PDB entry 4K1H | X-ray diffraction, 1.80 A resolution | chains A and B

[Chain A (and B)]
Molecule: Neuraminidase
From: Influenza A virus
Notes: chain B of this document is another copy of the same molecule, construct and numbering; everything in this record applies to it too
UniProtKB: Q194T1 (Q194T1_9INFA); residue numbers follow UniProt; this construct covers 82-469
Sequence (388 residues; each row starts with the number of its first residue):
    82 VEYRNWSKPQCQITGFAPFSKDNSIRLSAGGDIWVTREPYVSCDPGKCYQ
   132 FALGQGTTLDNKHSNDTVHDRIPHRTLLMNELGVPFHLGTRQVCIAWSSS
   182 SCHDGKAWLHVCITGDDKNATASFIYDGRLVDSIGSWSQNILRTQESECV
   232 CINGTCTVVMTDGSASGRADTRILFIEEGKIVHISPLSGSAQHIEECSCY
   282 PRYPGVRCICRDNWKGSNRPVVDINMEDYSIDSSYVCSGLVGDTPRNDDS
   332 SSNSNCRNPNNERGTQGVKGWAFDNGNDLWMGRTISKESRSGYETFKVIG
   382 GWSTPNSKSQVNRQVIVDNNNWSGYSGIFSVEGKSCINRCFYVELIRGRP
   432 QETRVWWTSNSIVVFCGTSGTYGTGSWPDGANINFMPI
Cystine bridges: C92-C417, C124-C129, C175-C193, C183-C230, C232-C237, C278-C291, C280-C289, C318-C337, C421-C447
Glycans and other covalent adducts: N-acetylglucosamine (NAG) linked to N146; glycan linked to N200
Bound ions: Ca2+: D293, G297, D324, G345, Q347
Reported in the primary citation:
  - contacts within the chain: D147-H150 (salt bridge)
  - contacts within the chain: Q136-H150 (hydrogen bond), T148-T439 (hydrogen bond), D151-R156 (hydrogen bond) (from molecular simulation)

[Chain A / chain B interface]
Contacting residue pairs - 92 pairs, chain A then chain B:
  D113(A) - G111(B)
  D113(A) - G112(B)
  W115(A) - L108(B)  hydrophobic
  Q136(A) - R107(B)  hydrogen bond (backbone-side chain)
  G137(A) - N104(B)
  G137(A) - R107(B)  hydrogen bond (backbone-side chain)
  T138(A) - L108(B)
  T139(A) - L108(B)
  T139(A) - G111(B)  hydrogen bond (side chain-backbone)
  D141(A) - G111(B)
  N142(A) - R107(B)  hydrogen bond (side chain-backbone)
  N142(A) - L108(B)
  N142(A) - A110(B)
  N142(A) - G111(B)
  K143(A) - F466(B)
  H144(A) - R107(B)
  H144(A) - A110(B)
  H144(A) - A462(B)
  H144(A) - N463(B)  hydrogen bond (side chain-backbone)
  H144(A) - F466(B)
  H144(A) - M467(B)
  P154(A) - K102(B)
  P154(A) - S457(B)
  P154(A) - W458(B)
  H155(A) - K102(B)  hydrogen bond
  H155(A) - N104(B)  hydrogen bond (backbone-side chain)
  H155(A) - R107(B)
  H155(A) - P459(B)
  H155(A) - D460(B)
  H155(A) - G461(B)
  T157(A) - K102(B)
  T157(A) - N104(B)
  L169(A) - G112(B)
  L169(A) - D113(B)
  L169(A) - P166(B)
  L169(A) - H168(B)
  G170(A) - V165(B)
  G170(A) - H168(B)
  T171(A) - G164(B)
  T171(A) - P166(B)
  R172(A) - E162(B)
  R172(A) - L163(B)
  R172(A) - G164(B)
  R172(A) - V165(B)
  Q173(A) - K102(B)
  Q173(A) - D103(B)  hydrogen bond (side chain-backbone)
  Q173(A) - N104(B)  hydrogen bond
  Q173(A) - L163(B)
  Q173(A) - G164(B)  hydrogen bond (backbone-backbone)
  Q173(A) - P166(B)
  V174(A) - F100(B)
  C175(A) - F100(B)
  I176(A) - S101(B)
  I176(A) - K102(B)
  I176(A) - V444(B)  hydrophobic
  I176(A) - W458(B)
  T195(A) - P99(B)
  T195(A) - W458(B)  hydrogen bond
  G196(A) - T455(B)
  G196(A) - W458(B)
  D197(A) - T455(B)  hydrogen bond
  D197(A) - G456(B)
  N200(A) - G454(B)
  N200(A) - T455(B)  hydrogen bond (backbone-backbone)
  A201(A) - G454(B)
  T202(A) - P99(B)
  T202(A) - Y453(B)
  T202(A) - G454(B)  hydrogen bond (side chain-backbone)
  S204(A) - A98(B)
  S204(A) - P99(B)  hydrogen bond (side chain-backbone)
  I206(A) - F100(B)  hydrophobic
  D208(A) - G127(B)
  G209(A) - F100(B)
  R210(A) - P126(B)  hydrogen bond (side chain-backbone)
  R210(A) - G127(B)  hydrogen bond (side chain-backbone)
  R210(A) - V412(B)
  R210(A) - E413(B)  hydrogen bond (side chain-backbone)
  L211(A) - A98(B)  hydrophobic
  L211(A) - P99(B)
  L211(A) - F100(B)
  L211(A) - C447(B)  hydrophobic
  L211(A) - G448(B)
  D213(A) - G451(B)
  S214(A) - A98(B)
  S214(A) - T449(B)  hydrogen bond
  S214(A) - G451(B)
  S214(A) - T452(B)  hydrogen bond (side chain-backbone)
  I215(A) - T452(B)  hydrogen bond (backbone-backbone)
  G216(A) - T452(B)  hydrogen bond (backbone-side chain)
  G216(A) - Y453(B)
  E259(A) - K415(B)
  K261(A) - S450(B)
Also at the interface, not in a pair above, chain A (40 interface residues in all): I153
Also at the interface, not in a pair above, chain B (48 interface residues in all): I114, C129, G414, N419

[Overview]
The interface between chain A and chain B involves 40 residues on one side and 48 on the other, with 22
hydrogen bonds. Polar pairs include Q136(A)-R107(B), G137(A)-R107(B) and T139(A)-G111(B). Covalently linked
N-acetylglucosamine: at N146(A) and N200(A). From the paper: contacts within the chain involving D147(A),
H150(A) and Q136(A) among others.
Both chains are Neuraminidase (Influenza A virus). Entry 4K1H (Induced opening of influenza virus
neuraminidase N2 150-loop suggests an important role in inhibitor binding) was determined by X-ray diffraction
(same publication as 4K1I, 4K1J and 4K1K).
